Entry 4N8R (X-ray diffraction, 2.03 A resolution); this record covers chains C and D of the 4 polymer chains in the assembly.

== Chain C (and D) ==
Protein: Retinoic acid receptor RXR-alpha
From: Homo sapiens
Notes: fragment: ligand binding domain; chain D of this document is another copy of the same molecule, construct and numbering; everything in this record applies to it too
Reference sequence: P19793 (RXRA_HUMAN); residues 223-462 here = UniProt positions 223-462
Amino-acid sequence (244 residues; row label = number of the first residue in the row):
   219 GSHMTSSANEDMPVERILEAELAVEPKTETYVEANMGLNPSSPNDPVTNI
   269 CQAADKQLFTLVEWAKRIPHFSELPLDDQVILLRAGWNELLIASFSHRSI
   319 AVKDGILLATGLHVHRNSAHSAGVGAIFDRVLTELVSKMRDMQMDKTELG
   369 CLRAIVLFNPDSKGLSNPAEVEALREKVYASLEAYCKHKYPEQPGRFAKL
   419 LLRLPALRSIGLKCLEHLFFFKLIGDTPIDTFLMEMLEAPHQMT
Disordered / not traced: 219-261, 458-462 (chain D: 219-262, 460-462)
Sequence notes: expression tag (219-222)
Swiss-Prot annotation at these positions:
  - region: Arg-348 to Gly-368 (Required for nuclear export)
  - binding site (9-cis-retinoate): Arg-316, Ala-327
  - binding site (all-trans-retinoate): Arg-316, Ala-327
  - modified residue (Phosphoserine): Ser-259, Ser-260
  - mutagenesis: Val-280 (V280A: Abolished ubiquitination and degradation by UBR5), Glu-352 to Thr-462 (No impact on acetylation by EP300), Met-357 to Met-360 (Abolishes nuclear export), Leu-418 to Leu-430 (Abolishes nuclear localization), Glu-434 (E434N/Q/K/A: As a heterodimer with NR1H4, impairs interaction with coactivator NCOA1. Impairs transcriptional activity)
What the authors report for this chain:
  - binding site for the ligand K08: Ile-268, Ala-271, Ala-272, Trp-305, Leu-309, Leu-326, Leu-330, Leu-433, Leu-436, Phe-437, Phe-438, Phe-439, Ile-442, Gly-443
  - mutagenesis - L433E, F438A/F439A: unchanged signaling in response to 9-cis-RA

== How chain C and chain D interact ==
Pairs across the interface (41; chain C residue first):
  Glu-352(C) with Asp-379(D)
  Lys-356(C) with Asp-379(D), salt bridge
  Asp-379(C) with Lys-356(D), salt bridge; Arg-421(D), salt bridge
  Lys-381(C) with Arg-348(D); Thr-351(D), hydrogen bond; Glu-352(D), salt bridge
  Glu-390(C) with Lys-417(D)
  Arg-393(C) with Leu-420(D)
  Glu-394(C) with Lys-417(D), salt bridge
  Tyr-397(C) with Gly-413(D), hydrogen bond (side chain-backbone); Ala-416(D), hydrophobic; Lys-417(D); Leu-420(D), hydrophobic
  Glu-401(C) with Glu-401(D)
  Gly-413(C) with Tyr-397(D), hydrogen bond (backbone-side chain)
  Phe-415(C) with Ala-416(D), hydrophobic
  Ala-416(C) with Tyr-397(D), hydrophobic; Phe-415(D), hydrophobic; Leu-419(D), hydrophobic
  Lys-417(C) with Glu-390(D), salt bridge; Glu-394(D), salt bridge; Tyr-397(D)
  Leu-419(C) with Ala-416(D), hydrophobic
  Leu-420(C) with Arg-393(D); Tyr-397(D), hydrophobic; Leu-422(D), hydrophobic
  Arg-421(C) with Asp-379(D), salt bridge
  Leu-422(C) with Leu-420(D), hydrophobic; Pro-423(D), hydrophobic
  Pro-423(C) with Leu-422(D), hydrophobic; Arg-426(D), hydrogen bond (backbone-side chain)
  Ala-424(C) with Arg-426(D)
  Arg-426(C) with Pro-423(D), hydrogen bond (side chain-backbone); Ala-424(D); Ser-427(D), hydrogen bond
  Ser-427(C) with Arg-426(D), hydrogen bond; Leu-430(D)
  Leu-430(C) with Ser-427(D); Leu-430(D), hydrophobic; Lys-431(D)
Interface residues without a listed pair, chain C (25 interface residues in all): Ile-373, Lys-405, Glu-434
Interface residues without a listed pair, chain D (27 interface residues in all): Ile-373, Pro-378, Glu-434

== Overview ==
25 residues of chain C and 27 residues of chain D are in contact, with 7 hydrogen bonds and 8 salt bridges.
Among the polar pairs are Lys-356(C)/Asp-379(D), Asp-379(C)/Arg-421(D) and Lys-381(C)/Glu-352(D). The paper
reports a binding site for the ligand K08 at Ile-268(C), Ala-271(C) and Ala-272(C) among others; L433E and
F438A/F439A of chain C leave signaling in response to 9-cis-RA unchanged.
Chain C and chain D are both Retinoic acid receptor RXR-alpha (Homo sapiens); the structure, Crystal structure
of RXRa LBD complexed with a synthetic modulator K-8008, was determined by X-ray diffraction (same publication
as 4N5G).
